3NSE - chains A and B; structure by X-ray diffraction, 2.10 A resolution.

# Chain A (and B)
Name: Nitric oxide synthase
Source organism: Bos taurus
Notes: EC 1.14.13.39; fragment: heme domain; chain B of this document is another copy of the same molecule, construct and numbering; everything in this record applies to it too
Reference sequence: P29473 (NOS3_BOVIN); residues 39-482 here correspond to UniProt positions 38-481 (UniProt number = residue number - 1)
Amino-acid sequence (444 residues; numbered 39 to 482; the number before each row is that of its first residue):
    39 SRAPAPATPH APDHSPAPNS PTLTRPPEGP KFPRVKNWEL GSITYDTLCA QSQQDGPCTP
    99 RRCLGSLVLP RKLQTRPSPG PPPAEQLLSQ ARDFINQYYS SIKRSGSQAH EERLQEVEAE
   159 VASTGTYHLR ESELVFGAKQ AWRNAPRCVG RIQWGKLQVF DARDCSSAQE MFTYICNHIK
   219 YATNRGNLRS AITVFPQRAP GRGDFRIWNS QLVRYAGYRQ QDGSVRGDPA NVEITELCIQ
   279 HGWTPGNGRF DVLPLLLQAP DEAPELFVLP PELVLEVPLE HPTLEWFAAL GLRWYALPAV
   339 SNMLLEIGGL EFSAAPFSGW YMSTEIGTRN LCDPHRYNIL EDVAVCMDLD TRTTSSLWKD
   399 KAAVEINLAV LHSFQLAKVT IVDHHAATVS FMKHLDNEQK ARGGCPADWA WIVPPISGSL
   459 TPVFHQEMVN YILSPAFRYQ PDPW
Unresolved in the structure: 39-66 (chain B: 39-68)
Differences from the reference sequence: conflict R100 (Cys99 in P29473)
Ion coordination: Zn2+: C96, C101 (shared with C96(B), C101(B) of chain B); heme Fe near C186 (its only coordinating residue here)
Small-molecule neighbours:
  - arginine (ARG): W76, W447, F462, H463, Q464, E465
  - heme (HEM): W180, A183, R185, C186, V187, G188, Q191, L195, S228, M341, F355, S356, G357, W358, M360, E363, V420, W449, F475, Y477
  - ethylisothiourea (ITU): P336, A337, V338, F355, S356, G357, W358, Y359, M360, E363
What the authors report for this chain:
  - binding site for ethylisothiourea: V338, F355, E363
  - binding site for arginine: S104
  - binding site for cacodylate ion: C384

# How chain A and chain B interact
Pairs across the interface - 126 pairs, chain A then chain B:
  P71(A) with R100(B)
  R72(A) with L105(B); R109(B)
  W76(A) with V106(B); H373(B)
  E77(A) with P372(B); H373(B)
  C87(A) with R99(B), hydrogen bond (backbone-side chain)
  A88(A) with R99(B), hydrogen bond (backbone-side chain)
  S90(A) with R99(B), hydrogen bond (backbone-side chain)
  D93(A) with P98(B)
  G94(A) with P98(B), hydrogen bond (backbone-backbone)
  C96(A) with C96(B), hydrophobic; T97(B); P98(B); C101(B), hydrophobic
  T97(A) with C96(B)
  P98(A) with D93(B); G94(B), hydrogen bond (backbone-backbone); C96(B)
  R99(A) with S90(B); Q91(B), hydrogen bond (side chain-backbone); Q92(B); D93(B), salt bridge; Y469(B)
  R100(A) with K69(B); N468(B); Y469(B)
  C101(A) with C96(B), hydrophobic; C101(B), hydrophobic; V467(B); N468(B), hydrogen bond (backbone-backbone)
  L102(A) with P71(B), hydrophobic; V467(B), hydrophobic
  S104(A) with W447(B); E465(B); M466(B), hydrogen bond (side chain-backbone)
  L105(A) with R72(B); E465(B)
  V106(A) with W76(B); E465(B), hydrogen bond (backbone-side chain)
  L107(A) with W76(B), hydrophobic
  T366(A) with S457(B)
  R367(A) with S457(B); F462(B)
  D371(A) with S457(B); H463(B), salt bridge
  P372(A) with E77(B); H463(B)
  H373(A) with W76(B); E77(B); H463(B)
  L378(A) with L458(B), hydrophobic
  T392(A) with D421(B), hydrogen bond; H423(B)
  S393(A) with L406(B); L409(B); Q413(B); D421(B), hydrogen bond (backbone-side chain)
  S394(A) with L406(B)
  L395(A) with V402(B); N405(B); L406(B); L409(B), hydrophobic; H422(B)
  K397(A) with L458(B)
  D398(A) with H422(B), salt bridge; H423(B), salt bridge; I454(B); S455(B), hydrogen bond; L458(B)
  K399(A) with V402(B); L406(B)
  A401(A) with L458(B), hydrophobic
  V402(A) with L395(B); K399(B)
  N405(A) with L395(B)
  L406(A) with S393(B); S394(B); L395(B); K399(B)
  L409(A) with S393(B); L395(B), hydrophobic
  Q413(A) with S393(B), hydrogen bond
  D421(A) with T392(B), hydrogen bond; S393(B)
  H422(A) with L395(B); D398(B), salt bridge
  H423(A) with T392(B); K397(B); D398(B), salt bridge
  W447(A) with S104(B); A448(B), hydrophobic
  A448(A) with W447(B), hydrophobic
  P453(A) with S455(B); G456(B), hydrogen bond (backbone-backbone); S457(B), hydrogen bond (backbone-backbone)
  I454(A) with S455(B)
  S455(A) with D398(B), hydrogen bond; P453(B); I454(B); S455(B)
  G456(A) with P453(B), hydrogen bond (backbone-backbone)
  S457(A) with T366(B); R367(B); D371(B); P453(B), hydrogen bond (backbone-backbone)
  L458(A) with L378(B), hydrophobic; K397(B); A401(B), hydrophobic
  F462(A) with R367(B)
  H463(A) with D371(B); P372(B); H373(B)
  E465(A) with S104(B); L105(B); V106(B), hydrogen bond (side chain-backbone)
  M466(A) with S104(B), hydrogen bond (backbone-side chain); L105(B)
  V467(A) with R100(B); C101(B); L102(B), hydrophobic
  N468(A) with R100(B); C101(B), hydrogen bond (backbone-backbone)
  Y469(A) with R99(B); R100(B)
Other interface residues (no listed pair), chain A (61 interface residues in all): Q92, G103, E403, A424
Other interface residues (no listed pair), chain B (62 interface residues in all): G103, L107, E403, A424

# Overview
61 residues of chain A and 62 residues of chain B are in contact, with 22 hydrogen bonds and 6 salt bridges.
Polar contacts include R99(A)-D93(B), D371(A)-H463(B) and D398(A)-H422(B). Bound to chain A: arginine, heme
and ethylisothiourea. From the paper: a binding site for ethylisothiourea at V338(A), F355(A) and E363(A); a
binding site for arginine at S104(A).
Both chains are Nitric oxide synthase (Bos taurus). Entry 3NSE (Bovine enos, H4B-free, seitu complex) was
determined by X-ray diffraction, deposited together with 2NSE, 1NSE and 4NSE.
